PDB entry 6NBY | electron microscopy, 3.10 A resolution | chains C and G of the 18 polymer chains in the assembly

# Chain C
Name: NAD(P)H-quinone oxidoreductase subunit 3
Source organism: Thermosynechococcus elongatus BP-1
Notes: EC 7.1.1.-
Reference sequence: Q8DJ02 (NU3C_THEEB); residues 1-132 here = UniProt positions 1-132
Sequence (132 residues; numbered 1 to 132; the number before each row is that of its first residue):
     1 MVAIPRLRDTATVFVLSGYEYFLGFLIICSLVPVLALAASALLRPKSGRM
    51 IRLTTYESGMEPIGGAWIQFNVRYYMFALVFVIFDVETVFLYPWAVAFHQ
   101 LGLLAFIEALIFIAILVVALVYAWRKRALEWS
Unresolved in the structure: 1-12, 46-64, 132

# Chain G
Name: NADH-quinone oxidoreductase subunit J
Source organism: Thermosynechococcus elongatus BP-1
Notes: EC 1.6.5.11
Reference sequence: Q8DL30 (Q8DL30_THEEB); residues 1-200 here = UniProt positions 1-200
Sequence (200 residues; each row starts with the number of its first residue):
     1 MDLATLTQTITFFALAAAVIIAALGVVLLDNVVYSAFLLGGVFLSIAGLY
    51 ILMNADFVSAAQILIYVGAVNVLILFAIMLVNKRETYTPVPGRWLRQGGA
   101 AVVSLGVFALLTKMILQTPWQLSSVPPTPDSITTIGQHFFSDFLLPFELA
   151 SVLLLMALIGAVVLARRELVLEPEPILGEEVVPPLELPERPREPVALSEK
Unresolved in the structure: 1-3, 195-200

# Chain C / chain G interface
Contacting residue pairs (77):
  Phe14(C) - Gln8(G)
  Phe14(C) - Ile51(G)
  Phe14(C) - Leu52(G)
  Phe14(C) - Asn54(G)
  Val15(C) - Pro127(G)
  Val15(C) - Thr128(G)
  Leu16(C) - Ile51(G)
  Leu16(C) - Asn54(G)
  Leu16(C) - Thr128(G)
  Tyr19(C) - Ile51(G)  hydrophobic
  Tyr19(C) - Asp56(G)
  Leu23(C) - Thr7(G)
  Leu23(C) - Thr11(G)
  Phe70(C) - Leu80(G)
  Asn71(C) - Leu80(G)
  Val72(C) - Ala165(G)
  Tyr74(C) - Phe76(G)
  Tyr74(C) - Leu80(G)  hydrophobic
  Tyr75(C) - Leu73(G)  hydrophobic
  Tyr75(C) - Leu80(G)  hydrophobic
  Tyr75(C) - Ala165(G)  hydrophobic
  Met76(C) - Val162(G)  hydrophobic
  Met76(C) - Ala165(G)
  Met76(C) - Arg166(G)
  Ala78(C) - Leu73(G)
  Ala78(C) - Phe76(G)  hydrophobic
  Leu79(C) - Leu73(G)
  Leu79(C) - Leu158(G)  hydrophobic
  Leu79(C) - Ala161(G)
  Val80(C) - Leu158(G)  hydrophobic
  Phe81(C) - Gly68(G)
  Phe81(C) - Ala69(G)  hydrophobic
  Val82(C) - Ala69(G)
  Val82(C) - Leu73(G)  hydrophobic
  Ile83(C) - Leu154(G)
  Ile83(C) - Ala157(G)  hydrophobic
  Ile83(C) - Leu158(G)  hydrophobic
  Phe84(C) - Leu158(G)  hydrophobic
  Val86(C) - Ile65(G)  hydrophobic
  Val86(C) - Leu154(G)  hydrophobic
  Val89(C) - Phe57(G)
  Val89(C) - Ala61(G)  hydrophobic
  Val89(C) - Ile65(G)  hydrophobic
  Phe90(C) - Phe139(G)  hydrophobic
  Phe90(C) - Phe147(G)  hydrophobic
  Phe90(C) - Ala150(G)  hydrophobic
  Pro93(C) - Phe57(G)  hydrophobic
  Pro93(C) - Ile135(G)  hydrophobic
  Pro93(C) - Gly136(G)
  Pro93(C) - Phe139(G)  hydrophobic
  Trp94(C) - Phe140(G)
  Val96(C) - Ile132(G)  hydrophobic
  Val96(C) - Thr133(G)
  Ala97(C) - Thr133(G)
  Leu101(C) - Gly136(G)
  Leu101(C) - Gln137(G)
  Leu101(C) - Phe140(G)  hydrophobic
  Ala105(C) - Phe140(G)
  Glu108(C) - Phe140(G)
  Glu108(C) - Leu144(G)
  Glu108(C) - Glu148(G)
  Ala109(C) - Phe140(G)
  Ile111(C) - Glu148(G)
  Phe112(C) - Phe147(G)
  Phe112(C) - Glu148(G)
  Phe112(C) - Ser151(G)
  Ile115(C) - Ser151(G)
  Ile115(C) - Val152(G)  hydrophobic
  Ile115(C) - Leu155(G)
  Leu116(C) - Ser151(G)
  Leu116(C) - Leu154(G)  hydrophobic
  Ala119(C) - Leu155(G)
  Ala119(C) - Leu158(G)
  Tyr122(C) - Leu158(G)
  Tyr122(C) - Ile159(G)  hydrophobic
  Tyr122(C) - Val163(G)
  Lys126(C) - Arg166(G)
Other interface residues (no listed pair), chain C (44 interface residues in all): Val13, Phe22, Asp85, Glu87, Thr88, Tyr92, Val118, Ala128
Other interface residues (no listed pair), chain G (44 interface residues in all): Leu64, Val70, Ala77, Arg167

# Overview
The chain C/chain G interface involves 44 residues from each chain.
Chain C is NAD(P)H-quinone oxidoreductase subunit 3 and chain G is NADH-quinone oxidoreductase subunit J, both
from Thermosynechococcus elongatus BP-1; the structure, T.elongatus NDH (composite model), was determined by
electron microscopy together with 6NBQ and 6NBX from the same study.
